Entry 8UVX (X-ray diffraction, 2.90 A resolution); this record covers chains A and C of the 4 polymer chains in the assembly.

Chain A:
Molecule: DNA-binding response regulator
Organism: Campylobacter jejuni
UniProt: A0A3H9R6A1 (A0A3H9R6A1_CAMJU); numbering as in UniProt (aligned over 1-223)
Sequence (223 residues; row label = number of the first residue in the row):
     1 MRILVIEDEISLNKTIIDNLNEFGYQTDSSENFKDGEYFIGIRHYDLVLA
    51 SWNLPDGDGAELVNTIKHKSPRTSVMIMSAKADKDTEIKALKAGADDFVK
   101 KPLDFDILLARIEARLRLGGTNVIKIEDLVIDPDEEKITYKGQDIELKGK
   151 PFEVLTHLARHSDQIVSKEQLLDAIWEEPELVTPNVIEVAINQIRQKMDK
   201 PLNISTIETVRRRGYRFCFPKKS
Unresolved in the structure: 223

Chain C:
Molecule: 21-nt DNA strand
Sequence (21 nucleotides; numbered 1 to 21; the number before each row is that of its first residue):
     1 ATATCTTAATTTTGGTTAATA

Chain A / chain C interface:
Residue-residue contacts (11; chain A residue first):
  Lys168(A) with DG14(C), sugar contact
  Asn185(A) with DT16(C), hydrogen bond to the base
  Glu188(A) with DG15(C), phosphate contact; DT16(C), base contact
  Val189(A) with DT17(C), base contact
  Asn192(A) with DT16(C), phosphate contact
  Arg195(A) with DG15(C), salt bridge to the phosphate
  Thr209(A) with DG14(C), phosphate contact; DG15(C), phosphate contact
  Arg212(A) with DG14(C), hydrogen bond to the phosphate
  Tyr215(A) with DG15(C), hydrogen bond to the phosphate
Also at the interface, not in a pair above, chain A (12 interface residues in all): Lys200, Val210, Arg211
Also at the interface, not in a pair above, chain C (5 interface residues in all): DA18

In short:
12 residues of chain A and 5 residues of chain C are in contact, with 3 hydrogen bonds and 1 salt bridge.
Polar pairs include Asn185(A)-DT16(C), Arg212(A)-DG14(C) and Tyr215(A)-DG15(C).
Here chain A is DNA-binding response regulator (Campylobacter jejuni) and chain C is a 21-nt DNA strand. Entry
8UVX (CosR DNA bound form I) was determined by X-ray diffraction together with 8UUZ and 8UVK from the same
study.
